PDB entry 3VBF | X-ray diffraction, 2.60 A resolution | chains B and D of the 4 polymer chains in the assembly

== Chain B ==
Protein: Genome Polyprotein, capsid protein VP2
Source organism: Human enterovirus 71
UniProt: B2ZUN0 (B2ZUN0_9ENTO); residues 10-254 here correspond to UniProt positions 79-323 (UniProt number = residue number + 69)
Sequence (245 residues; row label = number of the first residue in the row):
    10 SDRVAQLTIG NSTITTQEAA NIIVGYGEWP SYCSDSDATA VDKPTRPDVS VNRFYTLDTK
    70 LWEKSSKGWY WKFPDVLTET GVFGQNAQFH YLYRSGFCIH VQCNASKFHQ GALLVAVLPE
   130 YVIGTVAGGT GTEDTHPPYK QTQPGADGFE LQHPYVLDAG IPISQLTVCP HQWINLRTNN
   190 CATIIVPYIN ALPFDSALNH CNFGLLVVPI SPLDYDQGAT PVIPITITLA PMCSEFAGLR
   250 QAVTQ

== Chain D ==
Protein: Genome Polyprotein, capsid protein VP4
Source organism: Human enterovirus 71
UniProt: B2ZUN0 (B2ZUN0_9ENTO); residue numbers follow UniProt; this construct covers 12-69
Sequence (58 residues; numbered 12 to 69; the number before each row is that of its first residue):
    12 SHENSNSATE GSTINYTTIN YYKDSYAATA GKQSLKQDPD KFANPVKDIF TEMAAPLK
Bound ions: Na+: Glu-63, Ala-65 (shared with 2 residues of chain A)

== How chain B and chain D interact ==
Residue-residue contacts (18):
  Ser-10(B) with Lys-69(D), hydrogen bond (backbone-backbone)
  Asp-11(B) with Pro-67(D); Leu-68(D); Lys-69(D), hydrogen bond (backbone-backbone)
  Arg-12(B) with Leu-68(D); Lys-69(D)
  Ala-28(B) with Leu-68(D)
  Ala-29(B) with Leu-68(D), hydrophobic
  Asn-30(B) with Asp-59(D), hydrogen bond (side chain-backbone)
  Ile-31(B) with Val-57(D); Lys-58(D), hydrogen bond (backbone-backbone)
  Ile-32(B) with Pro-56(D); Val-57(D), hydrophobic
  Val-33(B) with Pro-56(D), hydrogen bond (backbone-backbone)
  Tyr-35(B) with Lys-52(D); Phe-53(D), hydrophobic
  Gly-36(B) with Lys-52(D)
  Thr-187(B) with Leu-68(D)
Interface residues without a listed pair, chain B (13 interface residues in all): Trp-38

== Overview ==
13 residues of chain B and 9 residues of chain D are in contact, with 5 hydrogen bonds. Polar pairs include
Asn-30(B)/Asp-59(D), Ser-10(B)/Lys-69(D) and Asp-11(B)/Lys-69(D). Glu-63(D) and Ala-65(D) form the Na+ site.
Here chain B is Genome Polyprotein, capsid protein VP2 and chain D is Genome Polyprotein, capsid protein VP4,
both from Human enterovirus 71. Entry 3VBF (Crystal structure of formaldehyde treated human Enterovirus 71
(space group I23)) was determined by X-ray diffraction (same publication as 3VBH, 3VBO, 3VBR, 3VBS and 3VBU).
